PDB entry 4EB7 | X-ray diffraction, 2.75 A resolution | chains A and C of the 3 polymer chains in the assembly

Chain A:
Molecule: Probable cysteine desulfurase 2
From: Archaeoglobus fulgidus
Notes: EC 2.8.1.7
UniProtKB: O29689 (ISCS2_ARCFU); residue numbers follow UniProt; this construct covers 1-382
Amino-acid sequence (382 residues; row label = number of the first residue in the row):
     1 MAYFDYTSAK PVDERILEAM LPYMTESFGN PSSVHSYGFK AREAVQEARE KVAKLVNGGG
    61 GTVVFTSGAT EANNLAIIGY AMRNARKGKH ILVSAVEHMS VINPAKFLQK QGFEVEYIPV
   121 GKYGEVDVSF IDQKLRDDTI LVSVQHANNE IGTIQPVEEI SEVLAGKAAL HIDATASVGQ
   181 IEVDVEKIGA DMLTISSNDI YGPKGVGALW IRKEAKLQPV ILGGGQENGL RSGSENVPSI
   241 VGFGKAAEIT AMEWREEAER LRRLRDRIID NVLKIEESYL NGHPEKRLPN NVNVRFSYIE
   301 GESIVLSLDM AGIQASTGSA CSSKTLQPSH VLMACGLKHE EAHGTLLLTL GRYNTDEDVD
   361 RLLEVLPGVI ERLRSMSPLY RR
Unresolved in the structure: 1, 324, 381-382
Ligand contacts: pyridoxal phosphate (PLP): Gly68, Ala69, Thr70, Asn73, His98, Ser100, Asn149, Asp173, Thr175, Asp199

Chain C:
Molecule: NifU protein (NifU-1)
From: Archaeoglobus fulgidus
UniProtKB: O34393 (O34393_ARCFU); numbering as in UniProt (aligned over 1-153)
Amino-acid sequence (153 residues; numbered 1 to 153; the number before each row is that of its first residue):
     1 MYSDKVFDHF QNPRNVGKIE DADGVGTVGN PVCGDLMTIY IKVKDNRIED IKFQTFGCAA
    61 AIATSSMATE MAKGKTIEEA LKITRDAVAE ALGGLPKQKM HCSNLAADAL RRAIVDYFRK
   121 NGKIDKIKEL GLEKELEKME KGEMDDHGEY CEA
Unresolved in the structure: 1, 29-31, 140-153
Bound ions: 2Fe-2S cluster Fe: Cys58, His101, Cys102

Chain A / chain C interface:
Contacting residue pairs (37; chain A residue first):
  Tyr298(A) with Phe56(C)
  Ile299(A) with Phe56(C)
  Glu300(A) with Phe56(C); Gly57(C); Cys58(C)
  Glu302(A) with Cys58(C); Ala59(C), hydrogen bond (side chain-backbone)
  Ser303(A) with Phe10(C); Gly57(C), hydrogen bond (side chain-backbone); Cys58(C); Ala59(C); Ile62(C)
  Leu306(A) with Phe10(C), hydrophobic; Ala59(C), hydrophobic
  Ser307(A) with Phe10(C)
  Met310(A) with Phe7(C); Phe10(C), hydrophobic; Gln11(C)
  Cys321(A) with Cys58(C), hydrophobic
  His343(A) with Cys33(C); Gly34(C)
  Leu373(A) with Ile62(C), hydrophobic
  Ser375(A) with Gln54(C), hydrogen bond (backbone-side chain)
  Met376(A) with Val16(C), hydrophobic; Phe53(C), hydrophobic; Gln54(C), hydrogen bond (backbone-side chain); Thr55(C), hydrogen bond (backbone-backbone); Ile62(C), hydrophobic
  Ser377(A) with Gln54(C); Thr55(C); Phe56(C)
  Pro378(A) with Leu36(C); Gln54(C); Thr55(C); Phe56(C)
  Leu379(A) with Phe56(C), hydrophobic
  Tyr380(A) with Lys18(C)
Also at the interface, not in a pair above, chain C (20 interface residues in all): Pro13, Met37, Thr38, Ala60

Summary:
17 residues of chain A face 20 of chain C across their interface; the contacts include 5 hydrogen bonds. Among
the polar pairs are Glu302(A)-Ala59(C), Ser303(A)-Gly57(C) and Ser375(A)-Gln54(C). Chain A binds pyridoxal
phosphate. Cys58(C), His101(C) and Cys102(C) coordinate a 2Fe-2S cluster Fe ion.
Chain A is Probable cysteine desulfurase 2 and chain C is NifU protein (NifU-1), both from Archaeoglobus
fulgidus; the structure, A. fulgidus IscS-IscU complex structure, was determined by X-ray diffraction (same
publication as 4EB5).
